PDB entry 9EUG | electron microscopy, 4.50 A resolution (low resolution: residue-level contacts below are approximate; hydrogen-bond / salt-bridge calls are withheld) | chains P and T of the 27 polymer chains in the assembly

Chain P (and T):
Name: Major tail sheath protein
From: Staphylococcus phage 812
Notes: chain T of this document is another copy of the same molecule, construct and numbering; everything in this record applies to it too
Reference sequence: A0A0U1WZ79 (A0A0U1WZ79_9CAUD); residues 1-587 here = UniProt positions 1-587
Sequence (587 residues; row label = number of the first residue in the row):
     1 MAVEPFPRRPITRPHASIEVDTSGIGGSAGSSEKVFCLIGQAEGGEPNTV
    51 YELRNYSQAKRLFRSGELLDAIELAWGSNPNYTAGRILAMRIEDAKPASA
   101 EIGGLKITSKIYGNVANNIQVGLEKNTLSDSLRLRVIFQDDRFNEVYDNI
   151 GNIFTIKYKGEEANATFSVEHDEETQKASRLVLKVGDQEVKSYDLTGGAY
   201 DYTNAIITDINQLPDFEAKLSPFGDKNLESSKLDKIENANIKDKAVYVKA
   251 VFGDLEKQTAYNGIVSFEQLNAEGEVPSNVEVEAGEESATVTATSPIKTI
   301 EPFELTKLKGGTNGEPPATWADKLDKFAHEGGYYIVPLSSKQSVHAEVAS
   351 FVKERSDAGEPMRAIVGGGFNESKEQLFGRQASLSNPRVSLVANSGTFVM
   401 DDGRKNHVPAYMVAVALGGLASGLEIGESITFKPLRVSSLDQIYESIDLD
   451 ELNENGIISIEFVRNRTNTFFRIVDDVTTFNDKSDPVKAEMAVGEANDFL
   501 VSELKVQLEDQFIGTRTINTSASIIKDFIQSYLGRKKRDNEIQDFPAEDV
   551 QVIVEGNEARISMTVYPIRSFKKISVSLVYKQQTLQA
Not modelled in the structure: 1-11, 26-31, 271-297, 583-587 (chain T: 1-11, 19-31, 271-297)

Chain P / chain T interface:
Contacting residue pairs - 73 pairs, chain P then chain T:
  Glu33(P) with Arg466(T); Thr467(T)
  Asp194(P) with Lys307(T)
  Thr196(P) with Lys307(T)
  Gly198(P) with Asn118(T); Gln120(T); Gln139(T)
  Ala199(P) with Gln120(T); Ile137(T); Gln139(T)
  His329(P) with Gln442(T); Ile443(T); Phe462(T)
  Arg355(P) with Glu445(T)
  Asp357(P) with Ser446(T)
  Ala358(P) with Glu445(T); Ser446(T)
  Glu360(P) with Phe462(T)
  Glu425(P) with Arg466(T)
  Ile426(P) with Arg466(T)
  Asn497(P) with Tyr580(T)
  Phe499(P) with Arg464(T); Arg466(T)
  Ser502(P) with Arg464(T); Asn465(T)
  Glu503(P) with Asn465(T); Arg466(T)
  Lys505(P) with Arg472(T)
  Val506(P) with Asn465(T)
  Glu509(P) with Phe432(T); Arg472(T)
  Phe512(P) with Phe571(T); Ile574(T)
  Ile513(P) with Phe432(T); Lys572(T); Ile574(T)
  Thr515(P) with Ser570(T); Phe571(T); Lys572(T)
  Thr517(P) with Ile568(T)
  Ile518(P) with Gln543(T); Arg569(T)
  Asn519(P) with Gln543(T)
  Glu541(P) with Arg466(T)
  Gln543(P) with Gln583(T); Leu585(T)
  Gly556(P) with Ser570(T); Phe571(T)
  Asn557(P) with Lys573(T)
  Glu558(P) with Lys573(T); Ser575(T)
  Ala559(P) with Lys573(T); Ile574(T); Ser575(T)
  Arg560(P) with Ser575(T)
  Ile561(P) with Ile574(T); Ser575(T); Val576(T); Ser577(T)
  Ser562(P) with Ser577(T)
  Met563(P) with Ser577(T); Leu578(T); Val579(T)
  Thr564(P) with Val579(T); Lys581(T)
  Val565(P) with Val579(T); Tyr580(T); Lys581(T)
  Tyr566(P) with Lys581(T); Gln582(T); Gln583(T)
  Pro567(P) with Tyr580(T); Lys581(T)
Interface residues without a listed pair, chain P (56 interface residues in all): Gly197, Tyr200, Asp201, Ala328, Gly332, Glu354, Gly359, Pro361, Val487, Leu500, Val501, Asp510, Gly514, Arg516, Thr520, Ile525, Val554
Interface residues without a listed pair, chain T (39 interface residues in all): Leu305, Ser429, Glu461, Val463, Phe470

Overview:
The interface between chain P and chain T involves 56 residues on one side and 39 on the other.
Chain P and chain T are both Major tail sheath protein (Staphylococcus phage 812); the structure, Cryo-EM
structure of Staphylococcus aureus bacteriophage phi812 baseplate in the pre-contraction state - core, wedge
module ..., was determined by electron microscopy.
